Entry 9JQ4 (electron microscopy, 2.91 A resolution); this record covers chains B and C of the 4 polymer chains in the assembly.

# Chain B (and C)
Name: Isovaleryl-CoA dehydrogenase, mitochondrial
From: Homo sapiens
Notes: EC 1.3.8.4, 1.3.8.1; chain C of this document is another copy of the same molecule, construct and numbering; everything in this record applies to it too
UniProt: P26440 (IVD_HUMAN); residues -31 to 394 here correspond to UniProt positions 1-426 (UniProt number = residue number + 32)
Amino-acid sequence (426 residues; each row starts with the number of its first residue; numbers below 1 keep their minus sign (Met-31 is residue -31)):
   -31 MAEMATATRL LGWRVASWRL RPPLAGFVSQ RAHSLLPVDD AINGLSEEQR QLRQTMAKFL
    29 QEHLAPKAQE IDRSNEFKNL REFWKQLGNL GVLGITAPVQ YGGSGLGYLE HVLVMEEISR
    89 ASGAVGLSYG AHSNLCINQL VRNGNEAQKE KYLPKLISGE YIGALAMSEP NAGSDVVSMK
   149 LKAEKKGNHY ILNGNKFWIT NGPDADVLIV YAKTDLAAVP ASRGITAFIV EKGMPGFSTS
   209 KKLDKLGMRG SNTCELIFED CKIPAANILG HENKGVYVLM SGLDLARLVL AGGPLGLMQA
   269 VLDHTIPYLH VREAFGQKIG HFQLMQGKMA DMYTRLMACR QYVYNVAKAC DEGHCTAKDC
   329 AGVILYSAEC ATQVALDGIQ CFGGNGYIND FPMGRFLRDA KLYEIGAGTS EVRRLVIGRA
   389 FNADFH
Disordered / not traced: -31 to 5, 393-394
Sequence notes: engineered mutation Ala254 (Glu286 in P26440)
Small-molecule neighbours:
  - Butyryl Coenzyme A (BCO): Leu95, Leu103, Met135, Ser136, Gly141, Ser142, Asp143, Val144, Val145, Ser190, Arg191, Val244, Tyr245, Met248, Ser249, Leu251, Asp252, Leu258, Ala325, Gly374, Ala375, Gly376, Val380, Val384, Arg387
  - FAD (flavin-adenine dinucleotide), molecule 1: Leu95, Leu103, Leu133, Ala134, Met135, Ser136, Gly141, Ser142, Trp166, Thr168, Lys213, Thr221, Leu370, Ile373, Gly374, Gly376, Thr377, Glu379, Leu383
  - FAD, molecule 2: Tyr276, Arg280, Ala282, Phe283, Ile287, Phe290, Leu292, Met293, Gln348, Cys349, Phe350, Gly351, Gly352, Asn353, Tyr355
Reported in the primary citation:
  - binding site for Butyryl Coenzyme A: Ser142, Ser190, Arg191, Met248, Asp252, Arg255
  - disease-associated variants - R21C, R21P, S249G/F350V, A268V, A282V, E379K: decreased catalytic activity
  - disease-associated variants - R21C, R21P, S249G/F350V, A268V, A282V, E379K: decreased binding to flavin-adenine dinucleotide
  - disease-associated variants - R21C, R21P, S249G/F350V, A282V, E379K: decreased expression
  - disease-associated variants - A268V: unchanged stability
  - mutagenesis - T168A, Q291A, T377A: decreased binding to flavin-adenine dinucleotide

# How chain B and chain C interact
Pairs across the interface (64):
  Asp8(B) - His322(C)
  Ala9(B) - His322(C)
  Ile10(B) - Asn313(C)
  Ile10(B) - Val314(C)  hydrophobic
  Ile10(B) - Ala317(C)  hydrophobic
  Ile10(B) - His322(C)
  Ile10(B) - Asp327(C)
  His278(B) - Phe389(C)  hydrogen bond (side chain-backbone)
  His278(B) - Asn390(C)
  Gly288(B) - Asn390(C)  hydrogen bond (backbone-side chain)
  His289(B) - Asn390(C)
  Gln291(B) - Leu383(C)
  Gln294(B) - Leu383(C)
  Gln294(B) - Gly386(C)
  Gln294(B) - Asn390(C)  hydrogen bond
  Met297(B) - Phe389(C)  hydrophobic
  Ala298(B) - Ile385(C)  hydrophobic
  Asp299(B) - Arg382(C)  salt bridge
  Tyr301(B) - Lys326(C)
  Tyr301(B) - Asp327(C)  hydrogen bond
  Tyr301(B) - Phe389(C)  hydrophobic
  Thr302(B) - Tyr310(C)
  Thr302(B) - Gly330(C)
  Thr302(B) - Tyr334(C)
  Arg303(B) - Tyr334(C)
  Met305(B) - Tyr310(C)
  Ala306(B) - Tyr310(C)  hydrophobic
  Ala306(B) - Tyr334(C)  hydrophobic
  Gln309(B) - Tyr310(C)
  Gln309(B) - Asn313(C)
  Tyr310(B) - Thr302(C)
  Tyr310(B) - Met305(C)
  Tyr310(B) - Ala306(C)  hydrophobic
  Tyr310(B) - Gln309(C)
  Asn313(B) - Ile10(C)
  Asn313(B) - Gln309(C)  hydrogen bond
  Asn313(B) - Asn313(C)  hydrogen bond
  Val314(B) - Ile10(C)  hydrophobic
  Ala317(B) - Ile10(C)  hydrophobic
  His322(B) - Asp8(C)  salt bridge
  His322(B) - Ile10(C)
  Lys326(B) - Tyr301(C)
  Asp327(B) - Ile10(C)
  Asp327(B) - Tyr301(C)  hydrogen bond
  Gly330(B) - Thr302(C)
  Tyr334(B) - Arg303(C)
  Tyr334(B) - Ala306(C)  hydrophobic
  Tyr334(B) - Tyr334(C)  hydrogen bond
  Arg382(B) - Gln294(C)
  Arg382(B) - Gly295(C)
  Arg382(B) - Ala298(C)
  Arg382(B) - Asp299(C)  salt bridge
  Leu383(B) - Gln291(C)
  Leu383(B) - Gln294(C)
  Ile385(B) - Ala298(C)  hydrophobic
  Gly386(B) - Gln294(C)
  Gly386(B) - Met297(C)
  Phe389(B) - Ile274(C)  hydrophobic
  Phe389(B) - His278(C)  hydrogen bond (backbone-side chain)
  Phe389(B) - Tyr301(C)  hydrophobic
  Asn390(B) - His278(C)
  Asn390(B) - Gly288(C)  hydrogen bond (side chain-backbone)
  Asn390(B) - His289(C)  hydrogen bond
  Asn390(B) - Gln294(C)
Also at the interface, not in a pair above, chain B (37 interface residues in all): Asn11, Gly295, Thr324, Cys338, Arg387
Also at the interface, not in a pair above, chain C (36 interface residues in all): Asn11, Cys338, Arg387

# Summary
37 residues of chain B face 36 of chain C across their interface, with 11 hydrogen bonds and 3 salt bridges.
Polar contacts include Asp299(B)-Arg382(C), His322(B)-Asp8(C) and His278(B)-Phe389(C). From the paper: a
binding site for Butyryl Coenzyme A at Ser142(B), Ser190(B) and Arg191(B) among others; R21C, R21P and
S249G/F350V of chain B, among others, reduce binding to flavin-adenine dinucleotide; 9 substitutions were
tested in all.
Chain B and chain C are both Isovaleryl-CoA dehydrogenase, mitochondrial (Homo sapiens); the structure,
Structure of human IVD in complex with FAD and butyryl-CoA, was determined by electron microscopy (same
publication as 9JQ3 and 9JQ5).
